5JXT - chains B and N of the 23 polymer chains in the assembly; structure by X-ray diffraction, 3.01 A resolution.

== Chain B (and N) ==
Protein: Chromatin-remodeling complex ATPase-like protein
Source organism: Myceliophthora thermophila (strain ATCC 42464 / BCRC 31852 / DSM 1799)
Notes: chain N of this document is another copy of the same molecule, construct and numbering; everything in this record applies to it too
UniProt: G2QFM3 (G2QFM3_MYCTT); numbering as in UniProt (aligned over 406-754)
Chain sequence (349 residues; row label = number of the first residue in the row):
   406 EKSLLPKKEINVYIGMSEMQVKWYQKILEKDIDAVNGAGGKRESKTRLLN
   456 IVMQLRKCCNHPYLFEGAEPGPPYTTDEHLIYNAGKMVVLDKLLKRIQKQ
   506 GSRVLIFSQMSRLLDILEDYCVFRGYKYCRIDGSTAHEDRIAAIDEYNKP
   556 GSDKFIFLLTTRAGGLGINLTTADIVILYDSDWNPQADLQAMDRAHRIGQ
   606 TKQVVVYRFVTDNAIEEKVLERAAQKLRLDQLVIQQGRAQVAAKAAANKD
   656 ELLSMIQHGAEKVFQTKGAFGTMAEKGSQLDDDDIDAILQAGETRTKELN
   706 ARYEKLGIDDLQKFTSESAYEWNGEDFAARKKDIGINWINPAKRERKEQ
Unresolved in the structure: 406, 735-754 (chain N: 406-407, 681-685, 732-754)

== Chain B / chain N interface ==
Pairs across the interface - 19 pairs, chain B then chain N:
  G444(B) with T451(N); L454(N)
  G445(B) with T451(N)
  E626(B) with R545(N), salt bridge
  Q630(B) with L571(N)
  Q645(B) with T720(N)
  A648(B) with T720(N); S721(N); A724(N)
  K649(B) with T720(N); S723(N), hydrogen bond; A724(N)
  A650(B) with A724(N); E726(N)
  A651(B) with A724(N); Y725(N); E726(N)
  A652(B) with E726(N), hydrogen bond (backbone-side chain)
  M660(B) with W727(N), hydrophobic
Other interface residues (no listed pair), chain B (15 interface residues in all): Y418, A443, E622, L657
Other interface residues (no listed pair), chain N (13 interface residues in all): K450, H542

== In short ==
15 residues of chain B and 13 residues of chain N are in contact; the contacts include 2 hydrogen bonds and 1
salt bridge. Among the polar pairs are E626(B)-R545(N), K649(B)-S723(N) and A652(B)-E726(N).
Chain B and chain N are both Chromatin-remodeling complex ATPase-like protein (Myceliophthora thermophila
(strain ATCC 42464 / BCRC 31852 / DSM 1799)); the structure, Crystal structure of MtISWI bound with histone H4
tail, was determined by X-ray diffraction (same publication as 5JXR).
